4GFV - chains A and F; structure by X-ray diffraction, 2.10 A resolution.

[Chain A]
Protein: Tyrosine-protein phosphatase non-receptor type 18
Organism: Homo sapiens
Notes: EC 3.1.3.48
UniProtKB: Q99952 (PTN18_HUMAN); numbering as in UniProt (aligned over 6-300)
Amino-acid sequence (297 residues; row label = number of the first residue in the row):
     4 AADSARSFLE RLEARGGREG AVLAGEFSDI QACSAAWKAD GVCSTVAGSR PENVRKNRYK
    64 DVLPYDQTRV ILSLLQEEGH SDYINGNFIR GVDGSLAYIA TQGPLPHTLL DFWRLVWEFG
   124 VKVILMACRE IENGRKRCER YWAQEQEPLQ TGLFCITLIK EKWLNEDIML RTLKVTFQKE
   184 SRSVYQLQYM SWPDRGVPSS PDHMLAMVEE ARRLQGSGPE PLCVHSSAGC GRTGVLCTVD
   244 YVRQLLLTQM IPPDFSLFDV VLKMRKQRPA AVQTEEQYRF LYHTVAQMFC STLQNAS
Unresolved in the structure: 4-5, 202-203, 294-300
Differences from the reference sequence: expression tag (4-5); engineered mutation Ser229 (Cys in Q99952)
Swiss-Prot annotation at these positions:
  - binding site (substrate): Asp197, Gln276

[Chain F]
Protein: HER2-pY1196 phosphor-peptide
Amino-acid sequence (6 residues; numbered 1194 to 1199; the number before each row is that of its first residue):
  1194 PEYLTP
Unresolved in the structure: 1199
Modified / non-standard residues: Tyr1196 (o-phosphotyrosine; PTR)

[Chain A / chain F interface]
Contacting residue pairs (20):
  Tyr62(A) with Pro1194(F); Tyr1196(F)
  Lys63(A) with Pro1194(F)
  Asp64(A) with Glu1195(F); Tyr1196(F), hydrogen bond (side chain-backbone); Leu1197(F), hydrogen bond (side chain-backbone)
  Val65(A) with Tyr1196(F); Leu1197(F), hydrophobic
  Asp197(A) with Tyr1196(F)
  Arg198(A) with Tyr1196(F), hydrogen bond (side chain-backbone); Leu1197(F); Thr1198(F), hydrogen bond (side chain-backbone)
  Ser229(A) with Tyr1196(F)
  Ser230(A) with Tyr1196(F)
  Ala231(A) with Tyr1196(F)
  Gly232(A) with Tyr1196(F)
  Cys233(A) with Tyr1196(F)
  Gly234(A) with Tyr1196(F)
  Arg235(A) with Tyr1196(F)
  Gln276(A) with Tyr1196(F)
Also at the interface, not in a pair above, chain A (15 interface residues in all): Arg61

[Summary]
Chain A and chain F form an interface of 15 and 5 residues respectively; the contacts include 4 hydrogen
bonds. Polar contacts include Asp64(A)-Tyr1196(F), Asp64(A)-Leu1197(F) and Arg198(A)-Tyr1196(F). UniProt lists
substrate-binding residues Asp197(A) and Gln276(A) on chain A.
Here chain A is Tyrosine-protein phosphatase non-receptor type 18 (Homo sapiens) and chain F is HER2-pY1196
phosphor-peptide. Entry 4GFV (PTPN18 in complex with HER2-pY1196 phosphor-peptides) was determined by X-ray
diffraction.
